5QCL - chain A; structure by X-ray diffraction, 2.11 A resolution.

== Chain A ==
Protein: Coagulation factor XI
From: Homo sapiens
Notes: EC 3.4.21.27; fragment: heavy chain
UniProt: P03951 (FA11_HUMAN); the construct lacks a stretch of the UniProt sequence and is renumbered around it, so the offset changes along the chain: 16-36 = UniProt 388-408; 37-58 = UniProt 411-432; 59-65 = UniProt 435-441; 66-143 = UniProt 444-521; 3 more segments
Amino-acid sequence (244 residues; numbered 16 to 251 plus 9 insertion-coded residues; 1 number in that range is skipped by the numbering (no residue carries it; nothing is unmodelled there); the number before each row is that of its first residue; a row labelled like 36A-36B holds insertion residues (36A, then the next letters in order)):
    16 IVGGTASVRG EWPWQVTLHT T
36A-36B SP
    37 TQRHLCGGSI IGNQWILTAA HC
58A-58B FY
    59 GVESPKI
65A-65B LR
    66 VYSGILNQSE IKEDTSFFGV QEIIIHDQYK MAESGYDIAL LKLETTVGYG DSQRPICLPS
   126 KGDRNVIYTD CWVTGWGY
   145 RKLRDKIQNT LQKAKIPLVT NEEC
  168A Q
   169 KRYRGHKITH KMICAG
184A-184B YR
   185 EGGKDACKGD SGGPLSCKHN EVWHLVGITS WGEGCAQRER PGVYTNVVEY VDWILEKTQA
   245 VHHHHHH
Not modelled in the structure: 246-251
Construct notes: conflict Gly113 (Asn491 in P03951), Gly115 (Thr493 in P03951); expression tag (246-251)
Disulfide bonds: Cys42-Cys58, Cys136-Cys201, Cys168-Cys182, Cys191-Cys219
Residues lining bound ligands: BUY (4-[[(1S)-2-[(E)-3-[5-chloranyl-2-(1,2,3,4-tetrazol-1-yl)phenyl]prop-2-enoyl]-3,4-dihydro-1H-isoquinolin-1-yl]carbonylamino]benzoic acid): Arg39, His40, Leu41, Cys42, His57, Cys58, Tyr143, Leu147, Ile151, Asp189, Ala190, Cys191, Lys192, Gly193, Asp194, Ser195, Thr213, Ser214, Trp215, Gly216, Gly218, Cys219, Gly226, Val227, Tyr228
Swiss-Prot annotation at these positions:
  - active site (Charge relay system): His57, Asp102, Ser195
  - binding site (heparin): Lys169 to Arg172
  - glycosylation: Asn72 (N-linked (GlcNAc...) (complex) asparagine)

== Summary ==
Ligands of chain A: compound BUY. From UniProt: 3 active-site residues and 4 heparin-binding residues.
Chain A is Coagulation factor XI (Homo sapiens); the structure, FACTOR XIA IN COMPLEX WITH THE INHIBITOR
4-[[(1S)-2-[(E)-3-[5-chloranyl-2-(1,2,3,4-tetrazol-1-yl)phenyl]prop-2-enoyl]-3,4-dihydro-1H-isoquinolin-1-yl]carbonylamino]benzoic
acid, was determined by X-ray diffraction, deposited together with 5QCK, 5QCM and 5QCN.
